Entry 5XQG (X-ray diffraction, 2.74 A resolution); this record covers chains A and D.

Chain A (and D):
Name: Pcrglx protein
From: Penicillium chrysogenum
Notes: chain D of this document is another copy of the same molecule, construct and numbering; everything in this record applies to it too
UniProtKB: A0A0C6EFY4 (A0A0C6EFY4_PENCH); numbering as in UniProt (aligned over 22-927)
Amino-acid sequence (906 residues; each row starts with the number of its first residue):
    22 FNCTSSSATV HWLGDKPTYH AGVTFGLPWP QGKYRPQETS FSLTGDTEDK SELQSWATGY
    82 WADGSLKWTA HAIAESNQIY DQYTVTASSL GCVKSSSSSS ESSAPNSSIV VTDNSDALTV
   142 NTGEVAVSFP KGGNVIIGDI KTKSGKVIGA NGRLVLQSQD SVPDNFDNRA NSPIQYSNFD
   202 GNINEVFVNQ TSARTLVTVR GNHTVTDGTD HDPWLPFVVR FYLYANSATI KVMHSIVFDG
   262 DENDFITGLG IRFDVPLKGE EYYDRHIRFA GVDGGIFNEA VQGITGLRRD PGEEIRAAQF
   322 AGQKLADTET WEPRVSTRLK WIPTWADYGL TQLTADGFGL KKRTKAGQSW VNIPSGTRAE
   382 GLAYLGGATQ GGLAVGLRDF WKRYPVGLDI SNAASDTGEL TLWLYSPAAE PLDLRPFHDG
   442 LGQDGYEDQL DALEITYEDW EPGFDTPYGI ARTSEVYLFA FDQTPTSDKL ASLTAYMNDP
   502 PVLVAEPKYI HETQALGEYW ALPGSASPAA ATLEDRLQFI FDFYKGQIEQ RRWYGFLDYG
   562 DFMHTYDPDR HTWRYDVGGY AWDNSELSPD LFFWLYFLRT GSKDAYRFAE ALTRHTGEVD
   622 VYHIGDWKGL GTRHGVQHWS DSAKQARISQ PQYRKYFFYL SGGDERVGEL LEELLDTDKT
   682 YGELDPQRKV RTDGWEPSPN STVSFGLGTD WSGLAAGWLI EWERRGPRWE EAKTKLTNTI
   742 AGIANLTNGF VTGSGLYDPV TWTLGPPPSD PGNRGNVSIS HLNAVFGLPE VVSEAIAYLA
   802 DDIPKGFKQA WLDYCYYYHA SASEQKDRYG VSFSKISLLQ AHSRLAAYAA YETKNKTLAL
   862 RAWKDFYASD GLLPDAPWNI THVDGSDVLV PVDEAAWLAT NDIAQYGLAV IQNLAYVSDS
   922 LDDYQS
Disordered / not traced: 22, 66-73, 525 (chain D: 66-71, 115-127, 525-527)
Disulfides: C24-C113

Interface between chain A and chain D:
Pairs across the interface - 212 pairs, chain A then chain D:
  Q178(A) with F187(D), hydrogen bond (side chain-backbone); D188(D)
  D185(A) with R364(D), hydrogen bond (backbone-side chain); A367(D)
  F187(A) with Q178(D), hydrogen bond (backbone-side chain); W424(D), hydrophobic; P428(D), hydrophobic
  D188(A) with Q178(D), hydrogen bond; N199(D), hydrogen bond (backbone-side chain); R273(D), salt bridge
  R190(A) with Q178(D), hydrogen bond; Y197(D); T268(D); P428(D), hydrogen bond (side chain-backbone)
  A191(A) with Y197(D); N199(D); D228(D); G229(D)
  N192(A) with D228(D), hydrogen bond
  Y197(A) with R190(D); A191(D)
  N199(A) with D188(D), hydrogen bond (side chain-backbone); A191(D)
  D228(A) with A191(D); N192(D), hydrogen bond
  T268(A) with R190(D)
  R273(A) with D188(D), salt bridge
  G292(A) with L890(D)
  V293(A) with L890(D), hydrogen bond (backbone-backbone); V891(D), hydrophobic
  G295(A) with G886(D); S887(D), hydrogen bond (backbone-backbone)
  G296(A) with G886(D); V889(D); L890(D)
  I297(A) with G886(D); S887(D); D888(D); V889(D), hydrogen bond (backbone-backbone); L890(D), hydrogen bond (backbone-backbone)
  F298(A) with L890(D), hydrophobic
  N299(A) with R571(D); S887(D), hydrogen bond (side chain-backbone); D888(D), hydrogen bond (side chain-backbone)
  E300(A) with R571(D), salt bridge; Y576(D), hydrogen bond
  T306(A) with D568(D), hydrogen bond; D570(D); R571(D), hydrogen bond
  G307(A) with D568(D), hydrogen bond (backbone-side chain); R575(D), hydrogen bond (backbone-side chain); V578(D); Y581(D)
  L308(A) with I456(D); R575(D), hydrogen bond (backbone-side chain); V578(D), hydrophobic
  R309(A) with L454(D), hydrogen bond (side chain-backbone); E455(D), salt bridge; I456(D), hydrogen bond (backbone-backbone); Y458(D); Y581(D)
  R310(A) with E455(D), salt bridge; I456(D)
  R317(A) with D570(D), salt bridge
  F321(A) with D570(D); R571(D); D888(D)
  R335(A) with I456(D)
  V336(A) with I456(D), hydrophobic
  R339(A) with D452(D), salt bridge; E455(D); I456(D)
  K341(A) with L442(D)
  W342(A) with L442(D); Q444(D); D449(D); D452(D), hydrogen bond; A453(D); I456(D), hydrophobic; T457(D)
  I343(A) with I456(D), hydrophobic
  W346(A) with F438(D), hydrophobic; D577(D)
  T355(A) with G358(D); F359(D); G360(D)
  D357(A) with D357(D); G358(D); G377(D); T378(D)
  G358(A) with T355(D); D357(D); G358(D)
  F359(A) with T355(D); L890(D), hydrophobic
  G360(A) with T355(D)
  K362(A) with E431(D)
  K363(A) with Y576(D), hydrogen bond; D577(D), salt bridge
  R364(A) with D185(D), hydrogen bond (side chain-backbone)
  T365(A) with F438(D), hydrogen bond (side chain-backbone); H439(D)
  K366(A) with D440(D), salt bridge
  A367(A) with D185(D)
  G368(A) with R436(D), hydrogen bond (backbone-side chain)
  Q369(A) with D434(D); R436(D); P437(D); F438(D); H439(D); D440(D)
  S370(A) with D434(D); R436(D), hydrogen bond (side chain-backbone); P437(D), hydrogen bond (backbone-backbone); F438(D); Q638(D)
  V372(A) with F438(D), hydrophobic; Y576(D), hydrophobic; V637(D), hydrophobic
  N373(A) with Y405(D); Y576(D)
  I374(A) with Y576(D)
  P375(A) with R552(D); L890(D)
  S376(A) with R553(D); L890(D)
  G377(A) with D357(D)
  Y405(A) with N373(D)
  P428(A) with F187(D), hydrophobic; R190(D), hydrogen bond (backbone-side chain)
  E431(A) with K362(D), salt bridge
  D434(A) with Q369(D); S370(D)
  R436(A) with G368(D), hydrogen bond (side chain-backbone); Q369(D); S370(D), hydrogen bond (backbone-side chain)
  P437(A) with Q369(D); S370(D), hydrogen bond (backbone-backbone)
  F438(A) with W346(D), hydrophobic; T365(D), hydrogen bond (backbone-side chain); Q369(D); S370(D), hydrogen bond (backbone-side chain); V372(D), hydrophobic
  H439(A) with Q369(D)
  D440(A) with K366(D), salt bridge; Q369(D)
  L442(A) with W342(D)
  G443(A) with W342(D)
  Q444(A) with W342(D)
  D449(A) with W342(D)
  D452(A) with R339(D), salt bridge; W342(D), hydrogen bond
  A453(A) with W342(D)
  L454(A) with R309(D)
  E455(A) with R309(D); R310(D); R339(D)
  I456(A) with L308(D); R309(D), hydrogen bond (backbone-backbone); I343(D), hydrophobic
  T457(A) with W342(D)
  Y458(A) with R309(D)
  S488(A) with S887(D)
  D489(A) with S887(D), hydrogen bond
  R552(A) with P375(D)
  R553(A) with S376(D)
  D568(A) with T306(D), hydrogen bond; G307(D)
  D570(A) with T306(D); R317(D), salt bridge; F321(D)
  R571(A) with N299(D); E300(D), salt bridge; T306(D), hydrogen bond; F321(D)
  R575(A) with G307(D), hydrogen bond (side chain-backbone); L308(D), hydrogen bond (side chain-backbone)
  Y576(A) with F298(D); E300(D), hydrogen bond; K363(D), hydrogen bond; V372(D), hydrophobic; N373(D); I374(D), hydrophobic
  D577(A) with W346(D); K363(D), salt bridge
  V578(A) with G307(D)
  Y581(A) with G307(D); R309(D)
  V637(A) with V372(D), hydrophobic
  Q638(A) with S370(D)
  G886(A) with G295(D); G296(D); I297(D)
  S887(A) with G295(D), hydrogen bond (backbone-backbone); I297(D); N299(D), hydrogen bond (backbone-side chain); S488(D); D489(D), hydrogen bond
  D888(A) with I297(D); N299(D), hydrogen bond (backbone-side chain); F321(D)
  V889(A) with G296(D); I297(D), hydrogen bond (backbone-backbone)
  L890(A) with G292(D); V293(D), hydrogen bond (backbone-backbone); G296(D); I297(D); F298(D), hydrophobic; F359(D), hydrophobic; P375(D); S376(D)
  V891(A) with V293(D), hydrophobic
Other interface residues (no listed pair), chain A (106 interface residues in all): A291, A318, P344, L354, L361, T378, D410, W424, A429, A492, P569, H572
Other interface residues (no listed pair), chain D (109 interface residues in all): F290, A291, A318, R335, V336, K341, P344, L354, L361, D410, A429, G443, A492, P569, H572, T573

Summary:
106 residues of chain A face 109 of chain D across their interface, with 52 hydrogen bonds and 15 salt
bridges. Polar pairs include D188(A)-R273(D), E300(A)-R571(D) and R309(A)-E455(D).
Chain A and chain D are both Pcrglx protein (Penicillium chrysogenum); the structure, Crystal structure of a
PL 26 exo-rhamnogalacturonan lyase from Penicillium chrysogenum complexed with unsaturated galacturonosyl
rhamnose, was determined by X-ray diffraction (same publication as 5XQJ and 5XQO).
